5VAG - chains B and C of the 3 polymer chains in the assembly; structure by X-ray diffraction, 1.90 A resolution.

[Chain B]
Molecule: Light chain of antibody m826
Source organism: Homo sapiens
Notes: antibody fragment or engineered binder
Amino-acid sequence (215 residues; numbered 0 to 214; the number before each row is that of its first residue; numbering starts at 0):
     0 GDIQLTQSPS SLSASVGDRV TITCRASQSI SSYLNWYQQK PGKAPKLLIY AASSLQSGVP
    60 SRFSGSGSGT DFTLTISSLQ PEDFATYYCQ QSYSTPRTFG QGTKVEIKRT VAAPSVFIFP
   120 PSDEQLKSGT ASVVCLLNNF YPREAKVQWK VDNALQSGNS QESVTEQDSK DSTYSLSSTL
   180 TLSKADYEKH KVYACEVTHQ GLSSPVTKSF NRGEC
Unresolved in the structure: 214
Disulfide bonds: Cys-23/Cys-88, Cys-134/Cys-194

[Chain C]
Molecule: Heavy chain of antibody m826
Source organism: Homo sapiens
Notes: antibody fragment or engineered binder
Amino-acid sequence (247 residues; each row starts with the number of its first residue):
     1 QVQLVQSGAE VKKPGSSVKV SCKASGGTFS SYAISWVRQA PGQGLEWMGG IIPIFGTANY
    61 AQKFQGRVTI TADESTSTAY MELSSLRSED TAVYYCARDP SFWAAEYFQH WGQGTLVTVS
   121 SASTKGPSVF PLAPSSKSTS GGTAALGCLV KDYFPEPVTV SWNSGALTSG VHTFPAVLQS
   181 SGLYSLSSVV TVPSSSLGTQ TYICNVNHKP SNTKVDKKVE PKSCDKTSGQ AGHHHHHHGD
   241 YKDDDDK
Unresolved in the structure: 1, 223-247
Disulfide bonds: Cys-22/Cys-96, Cys-148/Cys-204

[Interface between chain B and chain C]
Pairs across the interface (73; chain B residue first):
  Tyr-32(B) / Ala-104(C)
  Tyr-32(B) / Ala-105(C)  hydrophobic
  Asn-34(B) / Glu-106(C)  hydrogen bond (side chain-backbone)
  Asn-34(B) / Tyr-107(C)
  Tyr-36(B) / Tyr-107(C)
  Tyr-36(B) / Phe-108(C)  hydrogen bond (side chain-backbone)
  Gln-38(B) / Gln-39(C)  hydrogen bond
  Gln-38(B) / Tyr-95(C)
  Lys-42(B) / Tyr-95(C)
  Ala-43(B) / Tyr-95(C)  hydrophobic
  Ala-43(B) / Trp-111(C)  hydrophobic
  Ala-43(B) / Gly-112(C)
  Pro-44(B) / Leu-45(C)  hydrophobic
  Pro-44(B) / Trp-111(C)  hydrogen bond (backbone-side chain)
  Leu-46(B) / Tyr-107(C)  hydrophobic
  Leu-46(B) / Phe-108(C)
  Gln-55(B) / Gln-109(C)
  Tyr-87(B) / Gln-39(C)
  Tyr-87(B) / Gln-43(C)
  Tyr-87(B) / Gly-44(C)
  Tyr-87(B) / Leu-45(C)  hydrophobic
  Gln-89(B) / Glu-106(C)  hydrogen bond (side chain-backbone)
  Gln-89(B) / Phe-108(C)
  Ser-91(B) / Ala-105(C)
  Ser-91(B) / Glu-106(C)
  Thr-94(B) / Trp-47(C)
  Thr-94(B) / Asn-59(C)  hydrogen bond
  Pro-95(B) / Trp-47(C)  hydrophobic
  Arg-96(B) / Trp-47(C)
  Arg-96(B) / Trp-103(C)  hydrogen bond (side chain-backbone)
  Arg-96(B) / Glu-106(C)  salt bridge
  Phe-98(B) / Leu-45(C)
  Phe-98(B) / Phe-108(C)  hydrophobic
  Phe-116(B) / Lys-137(C)
  Phe-116(B) / Ser-138(C)
  Phe-116(B) / Thr-139(C)
  Phe-116(B) / Ala-145(C)  hydrophobic
  Ile-117(B) / Lys-137(C)  hydrogen bond (backbone-backbone)
  Phe-118(B) / Leu-132(C)
  Phe-118(B) / Ala-133(C)
  Phe-118(B) / Ser-138(C)
  Phe-118(B) / Ala-145(C)
  Ser-121(B) / Phe-130(C)
  Ser-121(B) / Pro-131(C)
  Asp-122(B) / Lys-222(C)  salt bridge
  Glu-123(B) / Phe-130(C)
  Glu-123(B) / Pro-131(C)
  Glu-123(B) / Lys-217(C)  salt bridge
  Gln-124(B) / Phe-130(C)
  Gln-124(B) / Lys-151(C)
  Ser-131(B) / Leu-149(C)
  Ser-131(B) / Lys-151(C)
  Val-133(B) / Leu-132(C)  hydrophobic
  Leu-135(B) / Phe-174(C)  hydrophobic
  Leu-135(B) / Val-189(C)  hydrophobic
  Asn-137(B) / His-172(C)
  Asn-137(B) / Thr-191(C)
  Asn-138(B) / His-172(C)  hydrogen bond
  Gln-160(B) / Val-177(C)
  Gln-160(B) / Leu-178(C)
  Gln-160(B) / Gln-179(C)
  Glu-161(B) / Val-177(C)
  Ser-162(B) / Phe-174(C)
  Ser-162(B) / Pro-175(C)  hydrogen bond (side chain-backbone)
  Val-163(B) / Pro-175(C)
  Thr-164(B) / Phe-174(C)
  Ser-174(B) / His-172(C)  hydrogen bond
  Ser-174(B) / Phe-174(C)
  Leu-175(B) / Phe-174(C)
  Ser-176(B) / Phe-174(C)
  Lys-207(B) / Lys-137(C)
  Ser-208(B) / Lys-137(C)  hydrogen bond (backbone-side chain)
  Phe-209(B) / Lys-137(C)
Other interface residues (no listed pair), chain B (41 interface residues in all): Tyr-49, Ser-114
Other interface residues (no listed pair), chain C (45 interface residues in all): Val-37, Glu-46, Tyr-60, Ala-61, Val-129, Ser-136, Ser-140, Leu-146, Ser-187

[In short]
41 residues of chain B and 45 residues of chain C are in contact; the contacts include 12 hydrogen bonds and 3
salt bridges. Polar pairs include Arg-96(B)/Glu-106(C), Asp-122(B)/Lys-222(C) and Glu-123(B)/Lys-217(C).
Chain B is Light chain of antibody m826 and chain C is Heavy chain of antibody m826, both from Homo sapiens;
the structure, Crystal structure of H7-specific antibody m826 in complex with the HA1 domain of hemagglutinin
from H7N9 ..., was determined by X-ray diffraction.
